Entry 7BGM (X-ray diffraction, 1.60 A resolution); this record covers chains A and B.

Chain A (and B):
Name: Phosphoribosyl-AMP cyclohydrolase
From: Medicago truncatula
Notes: EC 3.5.4.19, 3.6.1.31; chain B of this document is another copy of the same molecule, construct and numbering; everything in this record applies to it too
UniProt: A0A072U2X9 (A0A072U2X9_MEDTR); residues 49-283 here = UniProt positions 49-283
Amino-acid sequence (238 residues; row label = number of the first residue in the row):
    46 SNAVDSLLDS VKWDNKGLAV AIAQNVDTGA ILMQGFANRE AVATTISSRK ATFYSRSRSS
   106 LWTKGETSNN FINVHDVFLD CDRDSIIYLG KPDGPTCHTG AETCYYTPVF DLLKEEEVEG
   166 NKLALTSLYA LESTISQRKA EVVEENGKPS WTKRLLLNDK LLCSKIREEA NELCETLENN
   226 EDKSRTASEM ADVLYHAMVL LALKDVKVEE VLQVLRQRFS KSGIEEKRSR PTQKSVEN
Unresolved in the structure: 189-194, 265-283 (chain B: 186-193, 266-283)
Differences from the reference sequence: expression tag (46-48)
Metal / ion sites: Zn2+ site 1: Asp125, Asp127, Asp129; Zn2+ site 2: Cys126, Glu162 (shared with Cys142(B), Cys149(B) of chain B); Zn2+ site 3: Cys126, Glu160 (shared with His143(B) of chain B); Zn2+ site 4: Cys142, Cys149 (shared with Cys126(B), Glu162(B) of chain B); Zn2+ site 5: His143 (shared with Cys126(B) of chain B); Zn2+ site 6: Glu214, Glu234, Asp237
What the authors report for this chain:
  - Zn2+ coordination: Asp125, Cys126, Asp127, Asp129, Cys142, His143, Cys149, Glu214, Glu217, Glu220, Glu234, Asp237
  - mutagenesis - H143E: abolished catalytic activity

Interface between chain A and chain B:
Contacting residue pairs (162):
  Ala48(A) - Leu158(B)  hydrophobic
  Leu52(A) - Leu157(B)  hydrophobic
  Val65(A) - Gln79(B)
  Ile67(A) - Ile67(B)  hydrophobic
  Ile67(A) - Ile76(B)  hydrophobic
  Gln69(A) - Gly74(B)  hydrogen bond (side chain-backbone)
  Gln69(A) - Ile76(B)
  Asn70(A) - Thr171(B)
  Val71(A) - Thr171(B)
  Val71(A) - Ser172(B)  hydrogen bond (backbone-backbone)
  Asp72(A) - Ser172(B)  hydrogen bond
  Gly74(A) - Gln69(B)  hydrogen bond (backbone-side chain)
  Gly74(A) - Gly74(B)
  Gly74(A) - Thr171(B)
  Ile76(A) - Ile67(B)  hydrophobic
  Ile76(A) - Gln69(B)
  Ile76(A) - Ile76(B)  hydrophobic
  Ile76(A) - Ile132(B)  hydrophobic
  Gln79(A) - Val65(B)
  Gln79(A) - Ser130(B)  hydrogen bond
  Phe81(A) - Val65(B)  hydrophobic
  Ile91(A) - Val154(B)  hydrophobic
  Ile91(A) - Leu158(B)  hydrophobic
  Arg94(A) - Phe155(B)
  Arg101(A) - Asp129(B)  salt bridge
  His120(A) - Phe155(B)
  Asp121(A) - Phe155(B)
  Asp121(A) - Lys167(B)  salt bridge
  Val122(A) - Thr152(B)
  Val122(A) - Pro153(B)
  Val122(A) - Val154(B)  hydrogen bond (backbone-backbone)
  Val122(A) - Phe155(B)  hydrophobic
  Phe123(A) - Thr152(B)
  Phe123(A) - Pro153(B)  hydrophobic
  Phe123(A) - Lys167(B)
  Phe123(A) - Ala169(B)  hydrophobic
  Leu124(A) - Cys149(B)
  Leu124(A) - Tyr150(B)
  Leu124(A) - Tyr151(B)
  Leu124(A) - Thr152(B)  hydrogen bond (backbone-backbone)
  Asp125(A) - Cys149(B)
  Asp125(A) - Tyr150(B)
  Cys126(A) - Cys142(B)  hydrophobic
  Cys126(A) - His143(B)
  Cys126(A) - Cys149(B)  hydrogen bond (backbone-backbone)
  Cys126(A) - Tyr151(B)
  Arg128(A) - Thr152(B)
  Ser130(A) - Gln79(B)  hydrogen bond
  Ser130(A) - Tyr150(B)  hydrogen bond
  Ile132(A) - Ile76(B)  hydrophobic
  Ile132(A) - Tyr150(B)  hydrophobic
  Leu134(A) - Leu170(B)
  Cys142(A) - Cys126(B)  hydrophobic
  His143(A) - Cys126(B)
  Cys149(A) - Leu124(B)
  Cys149(A) - Asp125(B)
  Cys149(A) - Cys126(B)  hydrogen bond (backbone-backbone)
  Tyr150(A) - Leu124(B)
  Tyr150(A) - Asp125(B)
  Tyr150(A) - Ser130(B)  hydrogen bond
  Tyr150(A) - Ile132(B)  hydrophobic
  Tyr151(A) - Leu124(B)
  Tyr151(A) - Cys126(B)
  Thr152(A) - Val122(B)
  Thr152(A) - Phe123(B)
  Thr152(A) - Leu124(B)  hydrogen bond (backbone-backbone)
  Thr152(A) - Arg128(B)
  Pro153(A) - Val122(B)
  Pro153(A) - Phe123(B)  hydrophobic
  Val154(A) - Leu52(B)  hydrophobic
  Val154(A) - Ile91(B)  hydrophobic
  Val154(A) - Val122(B)  hydrogen bond (backbone-backbone)
  Phe155(A) - Ile91(B)  hydrophobic
  Phe155(A) - His120(B)
  Phe155(A) - Asp121(B)
  Phe155(A) - Val122(B)  hydrophobic
  Leu157(A) - Leu52(B)  hydrophobic
  Leu158(A) - Ala48(B)  hydrophobic
  Lys167(A) - Asp121(B)  salt bridge
  Lys167(A) - Phe123(B)
  Ala169(A) - Phe123(B)  hydrophobic
  Leu170(A) - Leu134(B)
  Thr171(A) - Asn70(B)
  Thr171(A) - Val71(B)
  Thr171(A) - Gly74(B)
  Ser172(A) - Val71(B)  hydrogen bond (backbone-backbone)
  Ser172(A) - Asp72(B)  hydrogen bond
  Ser172(A) - Leu257(B)
  Ser172(A) - Arg261(B)
  Leu176(A) - Leu260(B)  hydrophobic
  Leu176(A) - Phe264(B)  hydrophobic
  Asp204(A) - Leu222(B)
  Lys205(A) - Glu223(B)  salt bridge
  Cys208(A) - Cys219(B)
  Cys208(A) - Leu222(B)  hydrophobic
  Cys208(A) - Glu223(B)
  Ile211(A) - Cys219(B)  hydrophobic
  Arg212(A) - Asn216(B)  hydrogen bond
  Arg212(A) - Cys219(B)
  Arg212(A) - Glu223(B)  salt bridge
  Ala215(A) - Ala215(B)  hydrophobic
  Asn216(A) - Arg212(B)  hydrogen bond
  Leu218(A) - Leu245(B)
  Cys219(A) - Cys208(B)
  Cys219(A) - Ile211(B)  hydrophobic
  Cys219(A) - Arg212(B)
  Thr221(A) - Lys249(B)  hydrogen bond (backbone-side chain)
  Leu222(A) - Cys208(B)  hydrophobic
  Leu222(A) - Leu245(B)  hydrophobic
  Leu222(A) - Lys249(B)
  Glu223(A) - Cys208(B)
  Glu223(A) - Arg212(B)  salt bridge
  Asn225(A) - Lys249(B)
  Glu226(A) - Lys249(B)  hydrogen bond (backbone-side chain)
  Lys228(A) - Lys249(B)
  Lys228(A) - Asp250(B)  hydrogen bond (side chain-backbone)
  Lys228(A) - Val251(B)
  Lys228(A) - Glu255(B)  salt bridge
  Thr231(A) - Leu245(B)
  Thr231(A) - Leu246(B)
  Thr231(A) - Lys249(B)
  Thr231(A) - Val251(B)
  Ala232(A) - Val251(B)  hydrophobic
  Ser233(A) - Arg263(B)  hydrogen bond
  Met235(A) - Leu239(B)  hydrophobic
  Met235(A) - Ala242(B)  hydrophobic
  Met235(A) - Leu246(B)  hydrophobic
  Met235(A) - Val256(B)  hydrophobic
  Ala236(A) - Val256(B)
  Ala236(A) - Val259(B)  hydrophobic
  Ala236(A) - Leu260(B)
  Ala236(A) - Arg263(B)
  Asp237(A) - Arg263(B)  salt bridge
  Tyr240(A) - Phe264(B)  hydrophobic
  Ala242(A) - Met235(B)  hydrophobic
  Leu245(A) - Leu218(B)
  Leu245(A) - Cys219(B)  hydrophobic
  Leu245(A) - Leu222(B)  hydrophobic
  Leu245(A) - Thr231(B)
  Leu246(A) - Thr231(B)
  Lys249(A) - Thr221(B)  hydrogen bond (side chain-backbone)
  Lys249(A) - Leu222(B)
  Lys249(A) - Asn225(B)
  Lys249(A) - Glu226(B)  hydrogen bond (side chain-backbone)
  Lys249(A) - Lys228(B)
  Lys249(A) - Thr231(B)
  Asp250(A) - Lys228(B)  hydrogen bond (backbone-side chain)
  Val251(A) - Lys228(B)
  Val251(A) - Thr231(B)
  Val251(A) - Ala232(B)  hydrophobic
  Glu255(A) - Lys228(B)  salt bridge
  Val256(A) - Met235(B)  hydrophobic
  Val256(A) - Ala236(B)
  Leu257(A) - Ser172(B)
  Val259(A) - Ala236(B)  hydrophobic
  Leu260(A) - Leu176(B)  hydrophobic
  Leu260(A) - Ala236(B)
  Leu260(A) - Leu239(B)  hydrophobic
  Arg261(A) - Ser172(B)
  Arg263(A) - Ser233(B)  hydrogen bond
  Arg263(A) - Ala236(B)
  Arg263(A) - Asp237(B)  salt bridge
Also at the interface, not in a pair above, chain A (89 interface residues in all): Val49, Asp59, Thr73, Ala75, Val119, Asp129, Leu168, Leu173, Leu207, Leu239, Leu248
Also at the interface, not in a pair above, chain B (92 interface residues in all): Val49, Thr73, Ala75, Phe81, Arg101, Val119, Ile131, Thr144, Asp156, Leu168, Leu173, Asp204, Lys205, Leu207, Glu220, Tyr240, Leu248

Overview:
89 residues of chain A face 92 of chain B across their interface, with 26 hydrogen bonds and 10 salt bridges.
Polar pairs include Arg101(A)-Asp129(B), Asp121(A)-Lys167(B) and Lys205(A)-Glu223(B). Asp125(A), Asp127(A) and
Asp129(A) coordinate Zn2+ site 1. The paper reports that H143E of chain A abolishes catalytic activity; Zn2+
coordination by Asp125(A), Cys126(A) and Asp127(A) among others.
Chain A and chain B are both Phosphoribosyl-AMP cyclohydrolase (Medicago truncatula); the structure, Crystal
structure of MtHISN2, a bifunctional enzyme from the histidine biosynthetic pathway, was determined by X-ray
diffraction (same publication as 7BGN).
